Entry 8JKK (X-ray diffraction, 2.30 A resolution); this record covers chains A and B of the 3 polymer chains in the assembly.

Chain A:
Protein: 2OGFeDO JBP1/TET oxygenase domain-containing protein
From: Coprinopsis cinerea (strain Okayama-7 / 130 / ATCC MYA-4618 / FGSC 9003)
UniProt: A8P1J0 (A8P1J0_COPC7); numbering as in UniProt (aligned over 1-415)
Sequence (415 residues; row label = number of the first residue in the row):
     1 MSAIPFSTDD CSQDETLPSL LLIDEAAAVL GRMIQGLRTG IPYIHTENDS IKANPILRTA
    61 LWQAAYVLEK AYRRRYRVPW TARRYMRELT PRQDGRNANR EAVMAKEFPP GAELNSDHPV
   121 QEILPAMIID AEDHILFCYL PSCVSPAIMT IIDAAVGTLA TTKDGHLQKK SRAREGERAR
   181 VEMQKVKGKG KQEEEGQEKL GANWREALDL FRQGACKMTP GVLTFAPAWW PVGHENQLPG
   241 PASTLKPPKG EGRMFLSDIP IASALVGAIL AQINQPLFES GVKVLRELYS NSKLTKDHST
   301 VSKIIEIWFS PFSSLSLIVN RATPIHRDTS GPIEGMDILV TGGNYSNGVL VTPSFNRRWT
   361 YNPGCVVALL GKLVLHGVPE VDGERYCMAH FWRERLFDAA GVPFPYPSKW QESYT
Not modelled in the structure: 1-16, 179-201
Bound ions: Mn2+: His326, Asp328, His376 (together with N-oxalylglycine)
Ligand contacts: N-oxalylglycine (OGA): Trp204, Arg205, Ile318, Arg321, Thr323, His326, Asp328, Leu339, Tyr361, His376, Val378, Arg385, Cys387
What the authors report for this chain:
  - binding site for the 12-nt DNA strand: Thr90, Pro91, Lys170, His234
  - conformationally variable residues (side-chain flip): Arg92, Arg96, His234, Asp337
  - binding site for the 12-nt DNA strand (chain B): Arg92, Arg96, Ala202, Arg205, Trp229, Pro231, Val232, Ser243, Ser330, Asp337, Phe391, Arg393
  - mutagenesis - R92A, R96A, H234A: abolished binding to dsDNA
  - mutagenesis - R92A, R96A, W229A, R321Q, L339V: decreased catalytic activity on 5mC
  - mutagenesis - H234A, T323A, S330A, Y361L, R393H: decreased catalytic activity
  - contacts within the chain: Trp204-Arg205 (hydrophobic contact)
  - mutagenesis - R205A, D337F, D337S, D337T: abolished catalytic activity on 5mC
  - mutagenesis - F391Y: unchanged catalytic activity on 5mC
  - Mn2+ coordination: His326, Asp328, His376
  - binding site for N-oxalylglycine: Arg321, Thr323, His326, Asp328, Leu339, Tyr361, Val378, Arg385
  - mutagenesis - D337F: unchanged catalytic activity on 6mA
  - specificity-determining residues: Gly331, Asp337
  - mutagenesis - W204A: decreased catalytic activity on 5mC oxidation
  - mutagenesis - H326A, D328A, H376A: abolished catalytic activity on 5mC oxidation
  - mutagenesis - R321Q, R385A: abolished catalytic activity

Chain B:
Molecule: 12-nt DNA strand
Sequence (12 nucleotides; row label = number of the first residue in the row):
     1 CGATCCGCTA CG
Modified / non-standard residues: 5CM (5-methyl-2'-deoxy-cytidine-5'-monophosphate) at position 6

Interface between chain A and chain B:
Residue-residue contacts - 25 pairs, chain A then chain B:
  Arg92(A) - DT4(B)  hydrogen bond to the base
  Arg92(A) - DC5(B)  hydrogen bond to the sugar
  Arg96(A) - DC5(B)  salt bridge to the phosphate
  Ala202(A) - DT4(B)  phosphate contact
  Ala202(A) - DC5(B)  phosphate contact
  Asn203(A) - DC5(B)  hydrogen bond to the phosphate
  Arg205(A) - 5CM_6(B)  salt bridge to the phosphate
  Trp229(A) - 5CM_6(B)  sugar contact
  Trp229(A) - DG7(B)  sugar contact
  Trp229(A) - DC8(B)  hydrogen bond to the phosphate
  Trp230(A) - DG7(B)  sugar contact
  Pro231(A) - DG7(B)  sugar contact
  Pro231(A) - DC8(B)  sugar contact
  Val232(A) - DC5(B)  base contact
  Val232(A) - DG7(B)  hydrogen bond to the sugar
  His234(A) - DG7(B)  base contact
  Ala242(A) - DC8(B)  phosphate contact
  Ser243(A) - DC8(B)  hydrogen bond to the phosphate
  Asp328(A) - 5CM_6(B)  base contact
  Thr329(A) - 5CM_6(B)  phosphate contact
  Ser330(A) - DC5(B)  phosphate contact
  Ser330(A) - 5CM_6(B)  hydrogen bond to the phosphate
  Ala389(A) - 5CM_6(B)  base contact
  Phe391(A) - 5CM_6(B)  stacking on the base
  Arg393(A) - 5CM_6(B)  hydrogen bond to the base
Also at the interface, not in a pair above, chain A (22 interface residues in all): Trp204, Pro241, Ser316, Asp337

Summary:
Chain A and chain B form an interface of 22 and 5 residues respectively, with 8 hydrogen bonds, 2 salt bridges
and 1 aromatic stacking contact. Polar pairs include Arg92(A)-DT4(B), Arg393(A)-5CM_6(B) and Arg92(A)-DC5(B).
From the paper: a binding site for the 12-nt DNA strand (chain B) at Arg92(A), Arg96(A) and Ala202(A) among
others; R92A, R96A and W229A of chain A, among others, reduce catalytic activity on 5mC; 20 substitutions were
tested in all.
Chain A is 2OGFeDO JBP1/TET oxygenase domain-containing protein (Coprinopsis cinerea (strain Okayama-7 / 130 /
ATCC MYA-4618 / FGSC 9003)) and chain B is a 12-nt DNA strand; the structure, Crystal Structure of the
dioxygenase CcTet from Coprinopsis cinerea bound to 12bp 5-methylcytosine (5mC) containing duplex ..., was
determined by X-ray diffraction.
